PDB entry 1AES | X-ray diffraction, 2.10 A resolution | chain A

[Chain A]
Protein: Cytochrome C peroxidase
Source organism: Saccharomyces cerevisiae
Notes: EC 1.11.1.5
Reference sequence: P00431 (CCPR_YEAST); residues 4-294 here correspond to UniProt positions 71-361 (UniProt number = residue number + 67)
Amino-acid sequence (294 residues; each row starts with the number of its first residue):
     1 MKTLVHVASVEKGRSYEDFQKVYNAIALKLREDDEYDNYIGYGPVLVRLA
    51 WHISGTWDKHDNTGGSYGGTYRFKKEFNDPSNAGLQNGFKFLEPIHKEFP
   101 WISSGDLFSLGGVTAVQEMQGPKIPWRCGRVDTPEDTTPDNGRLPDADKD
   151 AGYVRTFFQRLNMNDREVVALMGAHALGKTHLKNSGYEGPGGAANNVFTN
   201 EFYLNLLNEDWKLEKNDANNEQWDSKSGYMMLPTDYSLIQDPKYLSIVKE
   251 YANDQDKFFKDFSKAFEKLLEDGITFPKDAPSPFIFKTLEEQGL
Disordered / not traced: 1-3
Differences from the reference sequence: variant Ile53 (Thr120 in P00431), Gly152 (Asp219 in P00431); engineered mutation Gly191 (Trp258 in P00431); conflict Asp272 (Asn339 in P00431)
Ion coordination: heme Fe near His175 (its only coordinating residue here)
Small-molecule neighbours: heme (HEM): Pro44, Val45, Val47, Arg48, Trp51, Pro145, Asp146, Ala147, Val154, Phe158, Leu171, Met172, Ala174, His175, Leu177, Gly178, Lys179, Thr180, His181, Asn184, Ser185, Tyr187, Leu232, Thr234, Phe262, Phe266
Swiss-Prot annotation at these positions:
  - active site: His52 (Proton acceptor)
  - binding site (heme b): His175
  - site: Arg48 (Transition state stabilizer)
  - modified residue: Tyr153 (Phosphotyrosine)

[Summary]
Bound to chain A: heme. From UniProt: active-site residue His52 and heme b-binding residue His175.
Chain A is Cytochrome C peroxidase (Saccharomyces cerevisiae); the structure, Specificity of ligand binding to
a buried polar cavity at the active site of cytochrome C ..., was determined by X-ray diffraction (same
publication as 1AET, 1AEU, 1AA4, 1CCI and 1RYC).
